PDB entry 6FZO | X-ray diffraction, 2.30 A resolution | chains B and C of the 4 polymer chains in the assembly

[Chain B (and C)]
Molecule: Smurfp
Organism: synthetic construct
Notes: engineered mutation(s): Y56F; chain C of this document is another copy of the same molecule, construct and numbering; everything in this record applies to it too
Sequence (138 residues; each row starts with the number of its first residue):
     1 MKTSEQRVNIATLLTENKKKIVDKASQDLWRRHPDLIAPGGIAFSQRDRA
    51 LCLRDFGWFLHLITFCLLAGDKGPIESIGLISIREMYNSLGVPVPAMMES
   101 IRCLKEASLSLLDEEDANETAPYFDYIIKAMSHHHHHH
Disordered / not traced: 134-138 (chain C: 136-138)

[How chain B and chain C interact]
Pairs across the interface - 52 pairs, chain B then chain C:
  Val-8(B) with Glu-85(C); Met-86(C), hydrophobic
  Thr-12(B) with Ser-45(C); Met-86(C)
  Thr-15(B) with Phe-44(C); Arg-54(C), hydrogen bond (backbone-side chain); Trp-58(C)
  Glu-16(B) with Ala-43(C); Phe-44(C); Ser-45(C), hydrogen bond; Arg-54(C), hydrogen bond (backbone-side chain)
  Asn-17(B) with Arg-54(C)
  Lys-18(B) with Lys-18(C); Arg-54(C)
  Lys-19(B) with Arg-54(C)
  Ala-43(B) with Glu-16(C)
  Phe-44(B) with Thr-12(C); Thr-15(C); Glu-16(C), hydrogen bond (backbone-side chain)
  Ser-45(B) with Thr-12(C); Glu-16(C), hydrogen bond
  Arg-54(B) with Thr-15(C), hydrogen bond (side chain-backbone); Glu-16(C), hydrogen bond (side chain-backbone); Lys-18(C); Lys-19(C)
  Trp-58(B) with Thr-15(C), hydrogen bond; Thr-64(C)
  His-61(B) with Trp-58(C); His-61(C)
  Leu-62(B) with Phe-65(C), hydrophobic
  Thr-64(B) with Trp-58(C)
  Phe-65(B) with Trp-58(C), hydrophobic; His-61(C); Leu-62(C)
  Leu-68(B) with Trp-58(C), hydrophobic; Ser-82(C), hydrogen bond (backbone-side chain); Ile-83(C), hydrophobic
  Ala-69(B) with Ile-78(C); Gly-79(C)
  Ile-78(B) with Ala-69(C)
  Gly-79(B) with Phe-65(C); Ala-69(C)
  Ser-82(B) with Thr-3(C), hydrogen bond; Val-8(C); Leu-68(C)
  Ile-83(B) with Leu-68(C), hydrophobic
  Glu-85(B) with Met-1(C); Lys-2(C); Thr-3(C)
  Met-86(B) with Val-8(C), hydrophobic; Thr-12(C)
  Ser-89(B) with Met-1(C)
Interface residues without a listed pair, chain B (30 interface residues in all): Ser-4, Ala-11, Gly-57, Ser-77, Leu-80
Interface residues without a listed pair, chain C (31 interface residues in all): Ala-11, Asn-17, Gln-46, Gly-57, Ser-89

[In short]
Chain B and chain C form an interface of 30 and 31 residues respectively, with 10 hydrogen bonds. Among the
polar pairs are Thr-15(B)/Arg-54(C), Glu-16(B)/Ser-45(C) and Glu-16(B)/Arg-54(C).
Chain B and chain C are both Smurfp (synthetic construct); the structure, SMURFP-Y56F mutant, was determined
by X-ray diffraction together with 6FZN from the same study.
